3TFS - chains A and P of the 4 polymer chains in the assembly; structure by X-ray diffraction, 2.00 A resolution.

# Chain A
Name: DNA polymerase beta
Source organism: Homo sapiens
Notes: EC 2.7.7.7, 4.2.99.-
Reference sequence: P06746 (DPOLB_HUMAN); numbering as in UniProt (aligned over 1-335)
Chain sequence (335 residues; row label = number of the first residue in the row):
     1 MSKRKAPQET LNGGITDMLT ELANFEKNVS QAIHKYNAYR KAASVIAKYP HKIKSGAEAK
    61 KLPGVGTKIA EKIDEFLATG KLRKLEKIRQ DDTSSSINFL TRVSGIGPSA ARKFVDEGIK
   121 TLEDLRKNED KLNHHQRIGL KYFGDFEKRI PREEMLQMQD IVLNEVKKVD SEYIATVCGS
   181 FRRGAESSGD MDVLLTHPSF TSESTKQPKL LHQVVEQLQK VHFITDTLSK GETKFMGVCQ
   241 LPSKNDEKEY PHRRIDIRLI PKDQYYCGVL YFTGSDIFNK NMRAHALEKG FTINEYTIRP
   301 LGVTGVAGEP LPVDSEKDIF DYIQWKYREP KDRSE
Not modelled in the structure: 1-9
Bound ions: Na+ site 1: Lys60, Leu62, Val65 (shared with 1 residue of chain D); Na+ site 2: Thr101, Val103, Ile106 (shared with DG9(P) of chain P); Mg2+ site 1: Asp190, Asp192 (together with FHA); Mg2+ site 2: Asp190, Asp192, Asp256 (together with FHA) (shared with DC10(P) of chain P)
Residues lining bound ligands: FHA (2'-deoxy-5'-O-[(S)-{(S)-fluoro[(S)-hydroxy(phosphonooxy)phosphoryl]methyl}(hydroxy)phosphoryl]adenosine): Arg149, Gly179, Ser180, Arg183, Ser188, Gly189, Asp190, Asp192, Asp256, Tyr271, Phe272, Thr273, Gly274, Ser275, Asp276, Asn279, Arg283
What the authors report for this chain:
  - binding site for FHA: Asp276

# Chain P
Molecule: 10-nt DNA strand
Sequence (10 nucleotides; numbered 1 to 10; the number before each row is that of its first residue):
     1 GCTGATGCGC
Bound ions: Na+: DG9 (shared with Thr101(A), Val103(A), Ile106(A) of chain A); Mg2+: DC10 (together with FHA) (shared with Asp190(A), Asp192(A), Asp256(A) of chain A)

# Interface between chain A and chain P
Contacting residue pairs - 16 pairs, chain A then chain P:
  Val103(A) - DG9(P)  phosphate contact
  Ser104(A) - DG9(P)  phosphate contact
  Gly105(A) - DC8(P)  phosphate contact
  Gly105(A) - DG9(P)  hydrogen bond to the phosphate
  Ile106(A) - DG9(P)  phosphate contact
  Gly107(A) - DC8(P)  hydrogen bond to the phosphate
  Pro108(A) - DC8(P)  phosphate contact
  Ser109(A) - DG7(P)  phosphate contact
  Ser109(A) - DC8(P)  hydrogen bond to the phosphate
  Ala110(A) - DC8(P)  hydrogen bond to the phosphate
  His135(A) - DG9(P)  sugar contact
  Asp192(A) - DC10(P)  phosphate contact
  Arg254(A) - DG9(P)  phosphate contact
  Arg254(A) - DC10(P)  salt bridge to the phosphate
  Asp256(A) - DC10(P)  phosphate contact
  Tyr271(A) - DC10(P)  hydrogen bond to the base
Interface residues without a listed pair, chain A (18 interface residues in all): Lys27, Asp190, Lys234, Met236, Phe272

# Overview
The interface between chain A and chain P involves 18 residues on one side and 4 on the other, with 5 hydrogen
bonds and 1 salt bridge. Polar contacts include Tyr271(A)-DC10(P), Gly105(A)-DG9(P) and Gly107(A)-DC8(P).
Ligands of chain A: compound FHA. The paper reports a binding site for FHA at Asp276(A).
Chain A is DNA polymerase beta (Homo sapiens) and chain P is a 10-nt DNA strand; the structure, Ternary
complex structure of DNA polymerase beta with a gapped DNA substrate and a, b dAMP(CFH)PP ..., was determined
by X-ray diffraction, deposited together with 3TFR.
